6WIT - chains A and B of the 3 polymer chains in the assembly; structure by X-ray diffraction, 2.79 A resolution.

== Chain A ==
Protein: NHP GN1-SD7 Fab Heavy Chain
Source organism: Macaca mulatta
Notes: antibody fragment or engineered binder
Chain sequence (232 residues; each row starts with the number of its first residue; a row labelled like 82A-82C holds insertion residues (82A, then the next letters in order); X marks 6 residues of unknown identity (built as UNK)):
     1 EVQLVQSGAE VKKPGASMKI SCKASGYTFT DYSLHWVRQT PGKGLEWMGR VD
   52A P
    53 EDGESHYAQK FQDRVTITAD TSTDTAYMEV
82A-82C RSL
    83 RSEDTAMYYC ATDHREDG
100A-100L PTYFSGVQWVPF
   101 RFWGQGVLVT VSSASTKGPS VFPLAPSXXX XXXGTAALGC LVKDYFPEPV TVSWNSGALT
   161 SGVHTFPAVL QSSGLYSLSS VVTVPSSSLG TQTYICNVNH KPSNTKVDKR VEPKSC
Unresolved in the structure: 128-133
Disulfide bonds: Cys22-Cys92, Cys140-Cys196

== Chain B ==
Protein: NHP GN1-SD7 Fab Light Chain
Source organism: Macaca mulatta
Notes: antibody fragment or engineered binder
Chain sequence (213 residues; numbered 2 to 209 plus 6 insertion-coded residues; 1 number in that range is skipped by the numbering (no residue carries it; nothing is unmodelled there); the number before each row is that of its first residue; a row labelled like 27A-27B holds insertion residues (27A, then the next letters in order)):
     2 VVFTQPHS
    11 VSGSPGQTVT ISCTRSS
27A-27B GS
    28 IDSEYVQWYQ QRPGSAPTTL IYKDNQRPSG VPDRFSGSI
66A-66B DS
    67 SSNSASLAIS GLKSEDEADY YCQSPDGRY
   95A N
    96 RVFGGGTRLT V
  106A L
   107 GQPKAAPSVT LFPPSSEELQ ANKATLVCLI SDFYPGAVTV AWKADSSPVK AGVETTTPSK
   167 QSNNKYAASS YLSLTPEQWK SHRSYSCQVT HEGSTVEKTV APT
Unresolved in the structure: 2, 80, 100
Disulfide bonds: Cys23-Cys88, Cys134-Cys193

== Interface between chain A and chain B ==
Contacting residue pairs (73):
  His35(A) with Arg96(B)
  Gln39(A) with Gln38(B), hydrogen bond; Tyr87(B), hydrogen bond
  Gly44(A) with Tyr87(B)
  Leu45(A) with Pro44(B), hydrophobic; Tyr87(B); Phe98(B)
  Trp47(A) with Tyr95(B); Asn95A(B); Arg96(B); Phe98(B)
  Arg50(A) with Arg94(B); Tyr95(B)
  His58(A) with Tyr95(B)
  Tyr59(A) with Asn95A(B)
  Tyr91(A) with Gln38(B), hydrogen bond; Ser42(B), hydrogen bond (side chain-backbone); Ala43(B), hydrophobic
  Asp95(A) with Arg96(B), salt bridge
  Glu98(A) with Pro55(B); Ser56(B), hydrogen bond
  Pro100A(A) with Gln53(B)
  Gln100H(A) with Tyr49(B); Lys50(B), hydrogen bond
  Val100J(A) with Thr46(B); Tyr49(B)
  Pro100K(A) with Gln34(B); Tyr36(B), hydrogen bond (backbone-side chain); Arg96(B)
  Phe100L(A) with Tyr36(B); Thr46(B), hydrogen bond (backbone-side chain); Gln89(B); Arg96(B); Phe98(B), hydrophobic
  Arg101(A) with Thr46(B); Ser56(B), hydrogen bond
  Trp103(A) with Pro44(B); Phe98(B), hydrophobic
  Gly104(A) with Ala43(B)
  Phe122(A) with Ser121(B); Glu123(B); Glu124(B)
  Pro123(A) with Ser121(B); Glu123(B)
  Leu124(A) with Phe118(B)
  Ala125(A) with Phe118(B)
  Ala137(A) with Thr116(B); Phe118(B)
  Leu141(A) with Tyr177(B), hydrophobic
  Lys143(A) with Glu124(B), salt bridge; Lys129(B); Thr131(B)
  His164(A) with Gln167(B); Ala173(B)
  Phe166(A) with Leu135(B), hydrophobic; Ile136(B); Ala174(B)
  Pro167(A) with Ser165(B); Ser175(B)
  Ala168(A) with Thr162(B)
  Val169(A) with Glu160(B); Thr162(B); Tyr177(B), hydrophobic
  Gln171(A) with Glu160(B)
  Ser172(A) with Glu160(B), hydrogen bond
  Ser177(A) with Tyr177(B)
  Leu178(A) with Tyr177(B)
  Ser179(A) with Val133(B); Leu135(B); Tyr177(B), hydrogen bond
  Val181(A) with Phe118(B), hydrophobic; Leu135(B), hydrophobic
  Lys214(A) with Pro120(B), hydrogen bond (side chain-backbone)
Interface residues without a listed pair, chain A (46 interface residues in all): Val37, Lys43, Gly100, Trp100I, Leu138, Gly139, Leu170, Lys209
Interface residues without a listed pair, chain B (44 interface residues in all): Arg54, Gly99, Pro119, Ser122, Ser137, Thr161

== Summary ==
The interface between chain A and chain B involves 46 residues on one side and 44 on the other; the contacts
include 12 hydrogen bonds and 2 salt bridges. Polar pairs include Asp95(A)-Arg96(B), Lys143(A)-Glu124(B) and
Gln39(A)-Gln38(B).
Here chain A is NHP GN1-SD7 Fab Heavy Chain and chain B is NHP GN1-SD7 Fab Light Chain, both from Macaca
mulatta. Entry 6WIT (Crystal structure of NHP D15.SD7 Fab in complex with 16055 V1V2 1FD6 scaffold) was
determined by X-ray diffraction (same publication as 6XSN, 6XLZ, 6WAS and 6VJN).
